Entry 8VN5 (X-ray diffraction, 1.65 A resolution); this record covers chains C and A of the 4 polymer chains in the assembly.

== Chain C ==
Molecule: 21-nt DNA strand
Sequence (21 nucleotides; each row starts with the number of its first residue):
   401 TTGACTCTCTTAAGAGAGTCA
Ion coordination: Na+: DA413, DG414 (shared with 1 residue of chain B)

== Chain A ==
Molecule: Intron-encoded endonuclease I-PpoI
From: Physarum polycephalum
Notes: EC 3.1.-.-
UniProtKB: Q94702 (PPO1_PHYPO); numbering as in UniProt (aligned over 2-163)
Amino-acid sequence (162 residues; row label = number of the first residue in the row):
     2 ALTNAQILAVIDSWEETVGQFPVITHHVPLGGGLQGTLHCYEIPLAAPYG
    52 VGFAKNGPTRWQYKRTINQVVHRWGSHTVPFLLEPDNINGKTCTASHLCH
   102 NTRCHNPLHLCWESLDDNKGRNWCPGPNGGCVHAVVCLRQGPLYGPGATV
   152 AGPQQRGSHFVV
Ion coordination: Zn2+ site 1: Cys41, Cys100, Cys105, His110; Na+: Asn119 (shared with 2 residues of chain D); Zn2+ site 2: Cys125, Cys132, His134, Cys138
Reported in the primary citation:
  - mutagenesis - H78A/H98A, H98A: decreased catalytic activity
  - mutagenesis - H78A: unchanged catalytic activity
  - catalytic residues: His78, His98
  - mutagenesis - H98A: abolished binding to metal ion

== How chain C and chain A interact ==
Residue-residue contacts (19):
  DT401(C) with Thr67(A), phosphate contact
  DT402(C) with Arg66(A), salt bridge to the phosphate; Thr67(A), base contact
  DG403(C) with Val52(A), phosphate contact; Gly53(A), hydrogen bond to the phosphate; Lys65(A), hydrogen bond to the base; Arg66(A), salt bridge to the phosphate
  DA404(C) with Ala48(A), phosphate contact; Pro49(A), phosphate contact; Ala55(A), base contact; Lys65(A), base contact
  DC405(C) with Ala48(A), phosphate contact; Lys56(A), base contact
  DT406(C) with Lys56(A), base contact; Asn57(A), base contact
  DC407(C) with Asn57(A), hydrogen bond to the base
  DT411(C) with Leu116(A), base contact; Lys120(A), hydrogen bond to the base
  DA412(C) with Asp117(A), sugar contact
Interface residues without a listed pair, chain C (11 interface residues in all): DT408, DT410
Interface residues without a listed pair, chain A (17 interface residues in all): Tyr50, Phe54, Val72, Arg74

== Overview ==
11 residues of chain C and 17 residues of chain A are in contact; the contacts include 4 hydrogen bonds and 2
salt bridges. Polar contacts include DG403(C)-Lys65(A), DC407(C)-Asn57(A) and DT411(C)-Lys120(A). DA413(C) and
DG414(C) coordinate Na+. From the paper: catalytic residues His78(A) and His98(A); H78A/H98A and H98A of chain
A reduce catalytic activity.
Chain C is a 21-nt DNA strand and chain A is Intron-encoded endonuclease I-PpoI (Physarum polycephalum); the
structure, Homing endonuclease I-PpoI-DNA complex:ground state at pH8.0 (Tris) with Na+, was determined by
X-ray diffraction together with 8VMO, 8VMP, 8VMQ, 8VMR, 8VMS, 8VMT and 35 further entries from the same study.
